3W67 - chains A and B of the 4 polymer chains in the assembly; structure by X-ray diffraction, 2.61 A resolution.

[Chain A (and B)]
Name: Alpha-tocopherol transfer protein
Source organism: Mus musculus
Notes: chain B of this document is another copy of the same molecule, construct and numbering; everything in this record applies to it too
UniProt: Q8BWP5 (TTPA_MOUSE); numbering as in UniProt (aligned over 21-278)
Sequence (266 residues; each row starts with the number of its first residue):
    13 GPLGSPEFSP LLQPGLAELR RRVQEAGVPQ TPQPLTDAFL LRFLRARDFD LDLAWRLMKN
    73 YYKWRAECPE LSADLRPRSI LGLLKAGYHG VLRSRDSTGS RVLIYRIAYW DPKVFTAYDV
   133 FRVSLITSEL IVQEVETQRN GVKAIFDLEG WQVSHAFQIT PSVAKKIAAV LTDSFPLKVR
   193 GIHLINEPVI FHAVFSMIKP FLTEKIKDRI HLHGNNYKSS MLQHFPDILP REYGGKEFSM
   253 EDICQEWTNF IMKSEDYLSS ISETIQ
Unresolved in the structure: 13-24, 276-278 (chain B: 13-22, 276-278)
Construct notes: expression tag (13-20)
Small-molecule neighbours:
  - 3PT ((2R)-3-{[(S)-hydroxy{[(1S,2R,3R,4S,5S,6S)-2,3,6-trihydroxy-4,5-bis(phosphonooxy)cyclohexyl]oxy}phosphoryl]oxy}propane-1,2-diyl dibutanoate): Arg59, Ala180, Leu183, Thr184, Asp185, Leu189, Lys190, Val191, Arg192, Phe213, Leu214, Thr215, Lys217, Ile218, Arg221
  - VIV ((2R)-2,5,7,8-tetramethyl-2-[(4R,8R)-4,8,12-trimethyltridecyl]chroman-6-ol): Tyr100, Ile119, Trp122, Ala129, Val132, Phe133, Ser136, Leu137, Ser140, Val154, Ala156, Phe158, Trp163, Ile171, Ile179, Val182, Leu183, Phe187, Leu189, Val191, Ile194, Leu196, Phe203
Curated features (UniProtKB/Swiss-Prot):
  - binding site (a 1,2-diacyl-sn-glycero-3-phospho-(1D-myo-inositol-3,4-bisphosphate)): Asp185, Lys190 to Arg192, Lys217, Arg221
  - binding site ((+)-alpha-tocopherol): Phe187
  - binding site (a 1,2-diacyl-sn-glycero-3-phospho-(1D-myo-inositol-4,5-bisphosphate)): Ser208 to Lys211

[How chain A and chain B interact]
Pairs across the interface (12; chain A residue first):
  Pro173(A) - Ser208(B)
  Pro173(A) - Met209(B)
  Pro173(A) - Pro212(B)
  Ser174(A) - Pro212(B)
  Lys177(A) - Pro212(B)
  Lys177(A) - Phe213(B)
  Ser208(A) - Pro173(B)
  Met209(A) - Pro173(B)
  Pro212(A) - Pro173(B)  hydrophobic
  Pro212(A) - Ser174(B)
  Pro212(A) - Lys177(B)
  Phe213(A) - Lys177(B)
Other interface residues (no listed pair), chain A (9 interface residues in all): Ala176, Ala180
Other interface residues (no listed pair), chain B (9 interface residues in all): Ala176, Ala180

[Overview]
The chain A/chain B interface involves 9 residues from each chain. Chain A binds compound VIV and compound
3PT. From UniProt: 6 residues binding 1,2-diacyl-sn-glycero-3-phospho-(1D-myo-inositol-3,4-bisphosphate),
+-alpha-tocopherol-binding residue Phe187(A) and 4 residues binding
1,2-diacyl-sn-glycero-3-phospho-(1D-myo-inositol-4,5-bisphosphate) on chain A.
Both chains are Alpha-tocopherol transfer protein (Mus musculus). Entry 3W67 (Crystal structure of mouse
alpha-tocopherol transfer protein in complex with alpha-tocopherol and
phosphatidylinositol-(3,4)-bisphosphate) was determined by X-ray diffraction (same publication as 3W68).
